PDB entry 4J8V | X-ray diffraction, 2.58 A resolution | chains A and J of the 5 polymer chains in the assembly

[Chain A]
Name: Histone H3.2
Source organism: Xenopus laevis
Reference sequence: P84233 (H32_XENLA); residues 1-135 here correspond to UniProt positions 2-136 (UniProt number = residue number + 1)
Chain sequence (135 residues; each row starts with the number of its first residue):
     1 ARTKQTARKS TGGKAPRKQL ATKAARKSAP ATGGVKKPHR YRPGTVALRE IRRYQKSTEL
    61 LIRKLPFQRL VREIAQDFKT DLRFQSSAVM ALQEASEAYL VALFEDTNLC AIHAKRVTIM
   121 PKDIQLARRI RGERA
Not modelled in the structure: 1-37, 135
Differences from the reference sequence: conflict Ala102 (Gly103 in P84233)
Curated features (UniProtKB/Swiss-Prot):
  - modified residue: Arg2 (Asymmetric dimethylarginine), Thr3 (Phosphothreonine), Lys4 (Allysine), Gln5 (5-glutamyl dopamine), Thr6 (Phosphothreonine), Arg8 (Citrulline), Lys9 (N6,N6,N6-trimethyllysine), Ser10 (ADP-ribosylserine), Thr11 (Phosphothreonine), Lys14 (N6-(2-hydroxyisobutyryl)lysine), Arg17 (Asymmetric dimethylarginine), Lys18 (N6-(2-hydroxyisobutyryl)lysine), Lys23 (N6-(2-hydroxyisobutyryl)lysine), Arg26 (Citrulline), Lys27 (N6,N6,N6-trimethyllysine), Ser28 (ADP-ribosylserine), Lys36 (N6,N6,N6-trimethyllysine), Lys37 (N6-methyllysine), Tyr41 (Phosphotyrosine), Lys56 (N6,N6,N6-trimethyllysine) and 8 more in UniProt
  - lipidation: Cys110 (S-palmitoyl cysteine)

[Chain J]
Molecule: 145-nt DNA strand
Sequence (145 nucleotides; row label = number of the first residue in the row; numbers below 1 keep their minus sign (DA-72 is residue -72)):
   -72 ATCAATATCC ACCTGCAGAT ACTACCAAAA GTGTATTTGG AAACTGCTCC ATCAAAAGGC
   -12 ATGTTCAGCT GATTCAGCTG AACATGCCTT TTGATGGAGC AGTTTCCAAA TACACTTTTG
    48 GTAGTATCTG CAGGTGGATA TTGAT

[Interface between chain A and chain J]
Pairs across the interface (27; chain A residue first):
  His39(A) with DA-68(J), phosphate contact; DT-67(J), sugar contact
  Arg40(A) with DA9(J), hydrogen bond to the base; DC10(J), hydrogen bond to the sugar
  Tyr41(A) with DT-67(J), sugar contact; DA-66(J), sugar contact; DA9(J), sugar contact; DC10(J), hydrogen bond to the phosphate
  Arg42(A) with DA9(J), phosphate contact
  Pro43(A) with DA8(J), phosphate contact; DA9(J), phosphate contact
  Gly44(A) with DA8(J), hydrogen bond to the phosphate; DA9(J), hydrogen bond to the phosphate
  Thr45(A) with DA9(J), hydrogen bond to the phosphate
  Val46(A) with DA9(J), hydrogen bond to the phosphate; DC10(J), phosphate contact
  Ala47(A) with DA9(J), hydrogen bond to the phosphate
  Arg49(A) with DA-66(J), phosphate contact; DT-65(J), phosphate contact
  Arg63(A) with DT17(J), hydrogen bond to the sugar; DT18(J), salt bridge to the phosphate
  Lys64(A) with DT18(J), hydrogen bond to the phosphate
  Leu65(A) with DT17(J), phosphate contact; DT18(J), hydrogen bond to the phosphate
  Pro66(A) with DT17(J), phosphate contact
  Arg69(A) with DT17(J), salt bridge to the phosphate
  Arg83(A) with DG26(J), sugar contact
Also at the interface, not in a pair above, chain A (18 interface residues in all): Asp81, Lys115
Also at the interface, not in a pair above, chain J (12 interface residues in all): DG-2, DA25

[Overview]
The interface between chain A and chain J involves 18 residues on one side and 12 on the other, with 11
hydrogen bonds and 2 salt bridges. Among the polar pairs are Arg40(A)-DA9(J), Arg40(A)-DC10(J) and
Arg63(A)-DT17(J).
Here chain A is Histone H3.2 (Xenopus laevis) and chain J is a 145-nt DNA strand. Entry 4J8V (X-ray structure
of NCP145 with bound chlorido(eta-6-p-cymene)(N-phenyl-2-pyridinecarbothioamide)ruthenium(II)) was determined
by X-ray diffraction together with 4J8X, 4J8U and 4J8W from the same study.
